PDB entry 9I02 | X-ray diffraction, 2.58 A resolution | chain A

[Chain A]
Molecule: Cholinesterase
From: Homo sapiens
Notes: EC 3.1.1.8
Reference sequence: P06276 (CHLE_HUMAN); residues 1-529 here correspond to UniProt positions 29-557 (UniProt number = residue number + 28)
Amino-acid sequence (529 residues; row label = number of the first residue in the row):
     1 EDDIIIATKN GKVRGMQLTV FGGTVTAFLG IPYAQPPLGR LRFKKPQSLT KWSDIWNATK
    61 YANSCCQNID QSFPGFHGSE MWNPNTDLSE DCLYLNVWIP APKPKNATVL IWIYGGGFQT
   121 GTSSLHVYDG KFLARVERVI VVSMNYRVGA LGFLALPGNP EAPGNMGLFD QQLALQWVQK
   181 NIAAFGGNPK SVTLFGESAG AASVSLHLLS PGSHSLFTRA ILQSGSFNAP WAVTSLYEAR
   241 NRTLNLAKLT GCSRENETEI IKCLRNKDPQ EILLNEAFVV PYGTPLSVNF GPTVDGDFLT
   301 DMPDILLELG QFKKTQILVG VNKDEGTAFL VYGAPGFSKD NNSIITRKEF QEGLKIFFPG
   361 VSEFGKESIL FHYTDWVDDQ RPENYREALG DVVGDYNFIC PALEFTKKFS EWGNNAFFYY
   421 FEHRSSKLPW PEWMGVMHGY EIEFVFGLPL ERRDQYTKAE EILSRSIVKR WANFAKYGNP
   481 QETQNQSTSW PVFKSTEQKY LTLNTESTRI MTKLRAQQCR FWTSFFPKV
Unresolved in the structure: 1-2
Sequence notes: engineered mutation Gln17 (Asn45 in P06276), Gln455 (Asn483 in P06276), Gln481 (Asn509 in P06276), Gln486 (Asn514 in P06276)
Swiss-Prot annotation at these positions:
  - active site: Ser198 (Acyl-ester intermediate), Glu325 (Charge relay system), His438 (Charge relay system)
  - binding site (tacrine): Trp82, His438
  - binding site (substrate): Gly116, Gly117
  - modified residue: Ser198 (Phosphoserine)
  - glycosylation (N-linked (GlcNAc...) asparagine): Asn57 (complex), Asn106 (complex), Asn241 (complex), Asn256 (complex), Asn341 (complex), Asn485
Cystine bridges: Cys65-Cys92, Cys252-Cys263, Cys400-Cys519
Glycans and other covalent adducts: glycan linked to Asn57, Asn241, Asn341, Asn485; N-acetylglucosamine (NAG) linked to Asn106, Asn256
Ligand contacts:
  - A1IYP (N-methyl-N-[[(3S)-1-(phenylmethyl)pyrrolidin-3-yl]methyl]naphthalene-2-sulfonamide): Asp70, Gly78, Trp82, Gly116, Gly117, Gln119, Thr120, Ser198, Trp231, Pro285, Leu286, Ser287, Val288, Ala328, Phe329, Tyr332, Phe398, Trp430, Met437, His438, Tyr440
  - propanoic acid (PPI): Trp82, Gly115, Gly116, Tyr128, Glu197, His438, Gly439
  - N-acetyl-alpha-neuraminic acid (SIA): Lys60, Asn63, Asp87
What the authors report for this chain:
  - binding site for A1IYP: Asp70, Trp82, Thr120, Trp231, Phe329, Tyr332, Phe398

[Overview]
Ligands of chain A: compound A1IYP, propanoic acid and N-acetyl-alpha-neuraminic acid. Covalently linked
N-acetylglucosamine: at Asn106 and Asn256. From UniProt: 3 active-site residues, tacrine-binding residues
Trp82 and His438 and substrate-binding residues Gly116 and Gly117. The paper reports a binding site for A1IYP
at Asp70, Trp82 and Thr120 among others.
Chain A is Cholinesterase (Homo sapiens); the structure, Structure of recombinant human butyrylcholinesterase
in complex with (S)-N-((1-benzylpyrrolidin-3-yl)methyl)-N-methylnaphthalene-2-sulfonamide, was determined by
X-ray diffraction (same publication as 9I03).
